6GFX - chains C and D of the 4 polymer chains in the assembly; structure by X-ray diffraction, 1.83 A resolution.

== Chain C ==
Molecule: von Hippel-Lindau disease tumor suppressor
Organism: Homo sapiens
UniProt: P40337 (VHL_HUMAN); residue numbers follow UniProt; this construct covers 54-213
Sequence (160 residues; numbered 54 to 213; the number before each row is that of its first residue):
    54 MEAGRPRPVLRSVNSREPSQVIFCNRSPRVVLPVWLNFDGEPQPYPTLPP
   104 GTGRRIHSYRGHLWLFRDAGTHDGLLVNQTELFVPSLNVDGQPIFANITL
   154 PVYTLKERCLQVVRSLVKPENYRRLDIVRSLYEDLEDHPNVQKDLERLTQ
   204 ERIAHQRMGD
Unresolved in the structure: 54-60, 208-213
Swiss-Prot annotation at these positions:
  - region: Thr157 to Val166 (Interaction with Elongin BC complex)
  - natural variant: Leu63 (L63P: In PCC), Arg64 (R64P: In PCC), Ser65 (S65A: In PCC; S65L: In VHLD; S65W: In VHLD), Val66 to Gln73 (deletion: In VHLD), Ser68 (S68W: In PCC and VHLD), Glu70 (E70K: In VHLD), Val74 (V74G: In VHLD), Ile75 (deletion: In VHLD), Phe76 (F76I: In VHLD; F76L: In VHLD; F76S: In VHLD; deletion: In VHLD), Asn78 (N78H: In VHLD; N78S: In VHLD; N78T: In VHLD), Arg79 (R79P: In VHLD), Ser80 (S80I: In VHLD; S80N: In PCC and VHLD; S80R: In VHLD), 64 further natural variant entries in UniProt
  - mutagenesis: Tyr98 (Y98N: No interaction with HIF1A. No HIF1A degradation)

== Chain D ==
Molecule: Fluorinated hypoxia-inducible factor 1 alpha peptide
Sequence (19 residues; each row starts with the number of its first residue):
   559 DEALAXYIPMDDDFQLRSF
Unresolved in the structure: 559, 576-577
Modified / non-standard residues: EX8 ((2R,3R,4S)-3-fluoranyl-4-oxidanyl-pyrrolidine-2-carbaldehyde) at position 564

== How chain C and chain D interact ==
Contacting residue pairs (43):
  Asn67(C) - Glu560(D)  hydrogen bond (side chain-backbone)
  Asn67(C) - Ala561(D)
  Asn67(C) - Leu562(D)  hydrogen bond (side chain-backbone)
  Arg69(C) - Glu560(D)  salt bridge
  Arg69(C) - Leu562(D)
  Ile75(C) - Phe572(D)  hydrophobic
  Cys77(C) - Leu574(D)  hydrophobic
  Asn78(C) - Leu574(D)
  Arg79(C) - Leu574(D)
  Trp88(C) - Ala563(D)  hydrophobic
  Trp88(C) - EX8_564(D)
  Phe91(C) - Ala561(D)  hydrophobic
  Phe91(C) - Leu562(D)
  Tyr98(C) - Ala563(D)
  Tyr98(C) - EX8_564(D)  hydrogen bond (side chain-backbone)
  Pro99(C) - Ile566(D)  hydrophobic
  Gly104(C) - Gln573(D)
  Gly104(C) - Leu574(D)  hydrogen bond (backbone-backbone)
  Gly104(C) - Arg575(D)
  Thr105(C) - Phe572(D)
  Thr105(C) - Leu574(D)
  Gly106(C) - Asp571(D)
  Gly106(C) - Phe572(D)  hydrogen bond (backbone-backbone)
  Gly106(C) - Leu574(D)
  Arg107(C) - Ile566(D)
  Arg107(C) - Asp571(D)  salt bridge
  Arg108(C) - Ile566(D)
  Arg108(C) - Pro567(D)
  Arg108(C) - Asp569(D)  salt bridge
  Ile109(C) - EX8_564(D)
  Ile109(C) - Tyr565(D)
  Ile109(C) - Ile566(D)  hydrophobic
  His110(C) - EX8_564(D)
  His110(C) - Tyr565(D)  hydrogen bond (backbone-backbone)
  His110(C) - Pro567(D)
  Ser111(C) - EX8_564(D)
  Tyr112(C) - Leu562(D)
  Tyr112(C) - Ala563(D)
  Tyr112(C) - EX8_564(D)
  Tyr112(C) - Tyr565(D)
  His115(C) - Leu562(D)
  His115(C) - EX8_564(D)
  Trp117(C) - EX8_564(D)
From the paper, about this interface:
  - interface residues, chain C: His110(C), Ser111(C), His115(C), Trp117(C)

== Overview ==
The interface between chain C and chain D involves 21 residues on one side and 14 on the other; the contacts
include 6 hydrogen bonds and 3 salt bridges. Polar pairs include Arg69(C)-Glu560(D), Arg107(C)-Asp571(D) and
Arg108(C)-Asp569(D). Curated annotation (UniProt) lists one mutagenesis site on chain C. From the paper:
interface residues His110(C), Ser111(C) and His115(C) among others.
Here chain C is von Hippel-Lindau disease tumor suppressor (Homo sapiens) and chain D is Fluorinated
hypoxia-inducible factor 1 alpha peptide. Entry 6GFX (pVHL:EloB:EloC in complex with modified HIF-1a CODD
peptide containing (3R,4S)-3-fluoro-4-hydroxyproline (ligand 13a)) was determined by X-ray diffraction
together with 6GFY and 6GFZ from the same study.
